PDB entry 8C3O | X-ray diffraction, 2.47 A resolution | chain A

# Chain A
Molecule: Ectonucleotide pyrophosphatase/phosphodiesterase family member 2
Source organism: Homo sapiens
Notes: EC 3.1.4.39
Reference sequence: Q13822 (ENPP2_HUMAN), isoform Q13822-3; residues 1-888 here = UniProt positions 1-888
Sequence (888 residues; row label = number of the first residue in the row):
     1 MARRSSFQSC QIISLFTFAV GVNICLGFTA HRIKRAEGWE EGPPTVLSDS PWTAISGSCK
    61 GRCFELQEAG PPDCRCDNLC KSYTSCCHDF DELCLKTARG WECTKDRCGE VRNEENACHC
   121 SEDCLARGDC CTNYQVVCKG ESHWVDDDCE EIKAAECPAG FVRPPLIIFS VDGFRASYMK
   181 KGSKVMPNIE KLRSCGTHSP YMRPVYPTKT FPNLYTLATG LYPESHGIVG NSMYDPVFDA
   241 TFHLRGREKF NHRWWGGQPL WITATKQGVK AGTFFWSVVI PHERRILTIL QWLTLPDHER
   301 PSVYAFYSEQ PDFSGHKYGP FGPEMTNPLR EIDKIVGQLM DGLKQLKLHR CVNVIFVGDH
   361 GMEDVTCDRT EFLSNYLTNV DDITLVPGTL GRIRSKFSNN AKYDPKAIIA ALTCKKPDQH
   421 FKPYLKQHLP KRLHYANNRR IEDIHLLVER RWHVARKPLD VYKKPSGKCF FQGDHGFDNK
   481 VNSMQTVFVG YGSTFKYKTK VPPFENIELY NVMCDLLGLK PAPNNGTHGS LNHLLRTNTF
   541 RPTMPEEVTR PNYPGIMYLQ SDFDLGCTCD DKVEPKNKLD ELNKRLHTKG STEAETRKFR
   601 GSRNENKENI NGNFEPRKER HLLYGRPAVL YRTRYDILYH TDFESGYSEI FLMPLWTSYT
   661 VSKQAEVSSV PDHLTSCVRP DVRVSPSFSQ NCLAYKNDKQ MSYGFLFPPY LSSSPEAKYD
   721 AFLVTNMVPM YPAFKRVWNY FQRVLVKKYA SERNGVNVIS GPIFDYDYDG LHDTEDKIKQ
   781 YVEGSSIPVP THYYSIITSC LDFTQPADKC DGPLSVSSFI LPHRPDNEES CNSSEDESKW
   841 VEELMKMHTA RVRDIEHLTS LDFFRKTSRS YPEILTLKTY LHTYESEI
Not modelled in the structure: 1-54, 464-468, 572-574, 590-618, 886-888
Differences from the reference sequence: engineered mutation Ala-54 (Asn in Q13822), Ala-411 (Asn in Q13822)
Disulfides: Cys-59/Cys-76, Cys-63/Cys-94, Cys-74/Cys-87, Cys-80/Cys-86, Cys-103/Cys-120, Cys-108/Cys-138, Cys-118/Cys-131, Cys-124/Cys-130, Cys-149/Cys-195, Cys-157/Cys-351, Cys-367/Cys-469, Cys-414/Cys-831, Cys-567/Cys-692, Cys-569/Cys-677, Cys-800/Cys-810
Covalent attachments: N-acetylglucosamine (NAG) linked to Asn-525
Metal / ion sites: Zn2+ site 1: Asp-172, Thr-210, Asp-359, His-360; Zn2+ site 2: Asp-312, His-316, His-475; Ca2+: Asp-765, Asp-767, Asp-769, Leu-771, Asp-773
Residues lining bound ligands:
  - 7alpha-hydroxycholesterol (5JK): Leu-79, Ser-82, Tyr-83, Tyr-215, Lys-249, Phe-250, His-252, Trp-255, Gly-257, Pro-259, Trp-261, Ile-262, Phe-275, Trp-276, Ser-277, Val-278
  - T8R (5,7-bis(oxidanyl)-2-(1-pentylindol-3-yl)chromen-4-one): Ile-168, Phe-211, Leu-214, Tyr-215, Leu-217, Ala-218, Trp-255, Leu-260, Trp-261, Phe-274, Phe-275, Trp-276, Val-278, Arg-285, Tyr-307, Met-513

# Overview
Ligands of chain A: 7alpha-hydroxycholesterol and compound T8R. N-acetylglucosamine is covalently linked to
Asn-525. Asp-172, Thr-210, Asp-359 and His-360 coordinate Zn2+ site 1. Asp-312, His-316 and His-475 coordinate
Zn2+ site 2.
Chain A is Ectonucleotide pyrophosphatase/phosphodiesterase family member 2 (Homo sapiens); the structure,
Crystal structure of autotaxin gamma and compound MEY-003, was determined by X-ray diffraction together with
8C3P, 8C4W and 8C7R from the same study.
